Entry 2X9N (X-ray diffraction, 1.15 A resolution); this record covers chains A and D of the 4 polymer chains in the assembly.

[Chain A (and D)]
Protein: Pteridine reductase
From: Trypanosoma brucei brucei
Notes: EC 1.5.1.33; chain D of this document is another copy of the same molecule, construct and numbering; everything in this record applies to it too
Reference sequence: O76290 (O76290_TRYBB); residue numbers follow UniProt; this construct covers 1-268
Sequence (288 residues; numbered -19 to 268; the number before each row is that of its first residue; numbers below 1 keep their minus sign (Met-19 is residue -19)):
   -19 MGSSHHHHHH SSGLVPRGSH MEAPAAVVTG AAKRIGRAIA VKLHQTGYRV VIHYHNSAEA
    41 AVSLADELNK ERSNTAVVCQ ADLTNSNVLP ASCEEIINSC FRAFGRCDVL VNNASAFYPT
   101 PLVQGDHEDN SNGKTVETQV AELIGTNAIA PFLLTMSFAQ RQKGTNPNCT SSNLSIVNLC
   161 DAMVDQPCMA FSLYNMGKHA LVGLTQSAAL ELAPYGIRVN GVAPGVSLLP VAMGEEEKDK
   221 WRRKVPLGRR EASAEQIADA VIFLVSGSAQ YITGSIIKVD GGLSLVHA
Unresolved in the structure: -19 to 1, 104-113, 143-151 (chain D: -19 to 2, 104-113, 143-151)
Construct notes: expression tag (-19 to 0)
Ion coordination: Na+ near Asn36 (its only coordinating residue here)
Small-molecule neighbours:
  - AX3 (N~2~-cyclopropyl-1,3,5-triazine-2,4,6-triamine): Arg14, Ser95, Ala96, Phe97, Asp161, Tyr174, Leu208, Leu209, Pro210
  - dithiane diol (DTD): Phe97, Asp161, Cys168, Gly205, Val206, Leu209, Trp221
  - NADP (NAP; NADP nicotinamide-adenine-dinucleotide phosphate): Gly10, Arg14, Ile15, Gly16, His33, Tyr34, His35, Asn36, Ser37, Ala61, Asp62, Leu63, Thr64, Asn93, Ala94, Ser95, Ala96, Thr126, Asn127, Leu159, Cys160, Asp161, Tyr174, Lys178, Pro204, Gly205, Val206, Ser207, Leu208
What the authors report for this chain:
  - binding site for AX3: Arg14, Ser95, Phe97, Tyr174, Pro210
  - catalytic residues: Asp161, Tyr174 (citing earlier work)

[Interface between chain A and chain D]
Contacting residue pairs (23; chain A residue first):
  Met163(A) - His267(D)
  Asp165(A) - Leu265(D)
  Gln166(A) - Gln166(D)
  Gln166(A) - Ser264(D)
  Gln166(A) - Leu265(D)
  Gln166(A) - His267(D)
  Pro167(A) - Leu265(D)
  Pro167(A) - His267(D)
  Trp221(A) - His267(D)
  Lys224(A) - Ala268(D)  hydrogen bond (side chain-backbone)
  Ser264(A) - Gln166(D)
  Leu265(A) - Asp165(D)
  Leu265(A) - Gln166(D)
  Leu265(A) - Pro167(D)
  Val266(A) - Ala268(D)  hydrophobic
  His267(A) - Met163(D)
  His267(A) - Gln166(D)
  His267(A) - Pro167(D)
  His267(A) - Trp221(D)
  His267(A) - Ala268(D)
  Ala268(A) - Lys224(D)  hydrogen bond (backbone-side chain)
  Ala268(A) - Val266(D)  hydrophobic
  Ala268(A) - His267(D)
Other interface residues (no listed pair), chain A (13 interface residues in all): Cys168, Leu263
Other interface residues (no listed pair), chain D (13 interface residues in all): Cys168, Leu263

[In short]
Chain A and chain D each contribute 13 residues to their interface, with 2 hydrogen bonds. The hydrogen-bonded
pair is Lys224(A)-Ala268(D). Bound to chain A: NADP, compound AX3 and dithiane diol. From the paper: catalytic
residues Asp161(A) and Tyr174(A); a binding site for AX3 at Arg14(A), Ser95(A) and Phe97(A) among others.
Both chains are Pteridine reductase (Trypanosoma brucei brucei). Entry 2X9N (High resolution structure of
TbPTR1 in complex with cyromazine) was determined by X-ray diffraction, deposited together with 2X9V, 2X9G and
3MCV.
